Entry 4PJR (X-ray diffraction, 2.00 A resolution); this record covers chain A.

# Chain A
Name: Pentatricopeptide repeat protein
Sequence (303 residues; numbered 1 to 303; the number before each row is that of its first residue):
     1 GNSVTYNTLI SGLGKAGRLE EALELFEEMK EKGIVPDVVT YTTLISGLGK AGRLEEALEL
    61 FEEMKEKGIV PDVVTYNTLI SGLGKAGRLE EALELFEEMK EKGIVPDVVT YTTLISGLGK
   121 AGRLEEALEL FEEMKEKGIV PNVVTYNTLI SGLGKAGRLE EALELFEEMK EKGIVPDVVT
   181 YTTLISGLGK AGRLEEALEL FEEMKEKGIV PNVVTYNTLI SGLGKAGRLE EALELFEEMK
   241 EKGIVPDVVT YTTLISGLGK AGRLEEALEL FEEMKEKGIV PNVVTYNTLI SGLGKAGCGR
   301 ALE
Not modelled in the structure: 1-86, 262-303
Metal / ion sites: Mg2+: Glu-132, Glu-202

# In short
Glu-132 and Glu-202 form the Mg2+ site.
Chain A is Pentatricopeptide repeat protein; the structure, Crystal structure of designed cPPR-NRE protein,
was determined by X-ray diffraction together with 4PJQ, 4PJS, 4WN4 and 4WSL from the same study.
